PDB entry 8OOC | electron microscopy, 2.93 A resolution | chains C and F of the 10 polymer chains in the assembly

Chain C:
Protein: RuvB-like helicase
From: Thermochaetoides thermophila
Notes: EC 3.6.4.12
UniProt: G0RYI5 (G0RYI5_CHATD); residue numbers follow UniProt; this construct covers 1-462
Amino-acid sequence (462 residues; numbered 1 to 462; the number before each row is that of its first residue):
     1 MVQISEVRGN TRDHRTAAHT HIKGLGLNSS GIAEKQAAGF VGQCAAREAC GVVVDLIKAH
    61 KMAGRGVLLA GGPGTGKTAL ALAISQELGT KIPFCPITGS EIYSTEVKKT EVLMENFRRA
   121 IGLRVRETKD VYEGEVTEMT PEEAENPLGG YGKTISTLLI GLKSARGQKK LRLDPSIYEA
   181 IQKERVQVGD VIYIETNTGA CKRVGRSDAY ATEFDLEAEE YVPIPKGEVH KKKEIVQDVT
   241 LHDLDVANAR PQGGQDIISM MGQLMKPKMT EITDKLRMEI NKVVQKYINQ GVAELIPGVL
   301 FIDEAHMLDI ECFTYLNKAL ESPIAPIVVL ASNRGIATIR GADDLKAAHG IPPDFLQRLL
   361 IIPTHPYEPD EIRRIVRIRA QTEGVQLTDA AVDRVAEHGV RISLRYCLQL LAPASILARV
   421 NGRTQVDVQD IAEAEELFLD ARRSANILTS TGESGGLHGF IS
Not modelled in the structure: 1-3
Ligand contacts: ADP (adenosine-5'-diphosphate): A18, H19, H21, I22, G39, F40, V41, Q43, G72, P73, G74, T75, G76, K77, T78, A79, Y367, I375, L404, R405, L408

Chain F:
Protein: RuvB-like helicase
From: Thermochaetoides thermophila
Notes: EC 3.6.4.12
UniProt: G0RYC2 (G0RYC2_CHATD); numbering as in UniProt (aligned over 1-488)
Amino-acid sequence (488 residues; each row starts with the number of its first residue):
     1 MAAPLVTSVT ETKELRGLNL IAAHSHIRGL GVDADTLEPR PSSQGLVGQE KARKAAAVVL
    61 EMIKQGKIAG RAVLIAGPPS TGKTAIAMGM AQSLGQDVPF TTLAASEIFS LEMSKTEALT
   121 QAFRKSIGVR IKEESEIMEG EVVEIQIDRS VTGGAKQGKL TIKTTDMEAI YDMGSKMIDA
   181 MTKERVMAGD IISIDKSSGK ITKLGRSYAR SRDYDAMGVD TKFLQCPEGE LQKRKEVVHT
   241 VSLHEIDVIN SRTQGFLALF SGDTGEIRSE IRDQINTKVA EWKEEGKAEI VPGVLFIDEV
   301 HMLDIECFSY INRALESDLA PIVIMASNRG VSRIRGTDYK SPHGLPLDFL DRVVIINTHP
   361 YTPDELRQIL SIRAQEEEVD LTPDALALLT KIGQEAGLRY ASNLITTSQL IAAKRRAKQV
   421 GVEDVQRSFK LFYDPARSVR FVQESEKRLI GNDGVVDFSY QGAAEAAAPT LPAAAPVDPV
   481 GGEKMDMS
Not modelled in the structure: 1-16, 151-155, 461-488
Ligand contacts: ADP (adenosine-5'-diphosphate): A23, H24, H26, I27, G45, L46, V47, Q49, P78, P79, S80, T81, G82, K83, T84, A85, Y361, I369, L398, R399

How chain C and chain F interact:
Residue-residue contacts - 148 pairs, chain C then chain F:
  I4(C) - E133(F)
  I4(C) - E134(F)  hydrogen bond (backbone-backbone)
  S5(C) - K132(F)
  E6(C) - K132(F)  salt bridge
  E6(C) - E236(F)
  V7(C) - E285(F)
  V7(C) - G286(F)
  R8(C) - R130(F)
  R8(C) - G286(F)  hydrogen bond (backbone-backbone)
  R8(C) - E289(F)  salt bridge
  R12(C) - K283(F)  hydrogen bond (side chain-backbone)
  R12(C) - E284(F)  hydrogen bond (side chain-backbone)
  R12(C) - E285(F)  hydrogen bond (side chain-backbone)
  R12(C) - G286(F)
  D13(C) - K283(F)  hydrogen bond (backbone-side chain)
  H14(C) - K67(F)
  R15(C) - G66(F)  hydrogen bond (side chain-backbone)
  R15(C) - K67(F)
  R15(C) - I68(F)  hydrogen bond (side chain-backbone)
  R15(C) - A69(F)
  R15(C) - P292(F)
  R15(C) - D318(F)  hydrogen bond (side chain-backbone)
  R15(C) - L319(F)
  R15(C) - A320(F)  hydrogen bond (side chain-backbone)
  T16(C) - K67(F)  hydrogen bond (backbone-backbone)
  T16(C) - I68(F)
  T16(C) - A69(F)  hydrogen bond (backbone-backbone)
  A17(C) - E316(F)
  A17(C) - D318(F)
  A18(C) - E316(F)
  A18(C) - R352(F)
  H19(C) - E316(F)  salt bridge
  P96(C) - R313(F)
  I97(C) - R313(F)
  T98(C) - S309(F)
  T98(C) - Y310(F)
  T98(C) - R313(F)
  S100(C) - T116(F)
  S100(C) - E306(F)  hydrogen bond (side chain-backbone)
  S100(C) - S309(F)  hydrogen bond
  S100(C) - Y310(F)
  E101(C) - T116(F)
  E101(C) - Y310(F)
  E101(C) - R313(F)  salt bridge
  Y103(C) - S114(F)
  Y103(C) - E306(F)
  S104(C) - S114(F)
  S104(C) - E266(F)  hydrogen bond
  T105(C) - M113(F)
  T105(C) - S114(F)
  T105(C) - E266(F)  hydrogen bond
  E106(C) - E266(F)  hydrogen bond (backbone-side chain)
  R119(C) - E270(F)  salt bridge
  F214(C) - D172(F)
  F214(C) - G174(F)
  D215(C) - Y171(F)
  D215(C) - D172(F)  hydrogen bond (side chain-backbone)
  L216(C) - L160(F)  hydrophobic
  L216(C) - Y171(F)  hydrophobic
  L216(C) - D172(F)  hydrogen bond (backbone-backbone)
  L216(C) - M173(F)
  L216(C) - G174(F)  hydrogen bond (backbone-backbone)
  L216(C) - M177(F)
  L216(C) - I194(F)  hydrophobic
  E217(C) - M177(F)
  E217(C) - G199(F)
  A218(C) - K176(F)
  A218(C) - M177(F)  hydrophobic
  A218(C) - G199(F)
  E219(C) - K176(F)
  E219(C) - S198(F)
  E220(C) - S197(F)
  E220(C) - S198(F)  hydrogen bond (backbone-backbone)
  H242(C) - E270(F)  salt bridge
  Q263(C) - T253(F)  hydrogen bond
  L264(C) - R252(F)
  L264(C) - Q254(F)
  M265(C) - R252(F)
  K266(C) - R252(F)
  P267(C) - S251(F)
  M269(C) - E266(F)
  E304(C) - S309(F)
  E304(C) - N312(F)
  M307(C) - I305(F)  hydrophobic
  M307(C) - S309(F)
  N333(C) - D348(F)  hydrogen bond
  R334(C) - I305(F)
  R334(C) - Y339(F)
  R334(C) - D348(F)  salt bridge
  E383(C) - I68(F)
  E383(C) - R71(F)  salt bridge
  S403(C) - D351(F)  hydrogen bond
  R405(C) - D351(F)  salt bridge
  L408(C) - R71(F)
  Q409(C) - R71(F)
  Q409(C) - R352(F)  hydrogen bond (side chain-backbone)
  Q409(C) - V353(F)
  Q409(C) - V354(F)
  A412(C) - I68(F)  hydrophobic
  A412(C) - R71(F)
  P413(C) - V58(F)  hydrophobic
  I416(C) - L37(F)  hydrophobic
  I416(C) - E61(F)
  I416(C) - Q65(F)
  L417(C) - V58(F)  hydrophobic
  R419(C) - E61(F)  salt bridge
  R419(C) - Q65(F)  hydrogen bond
  V420(C) - D35(F)
  V420(C) - T36(F)
  V420(C) - L37(F)  hydrophobic
  E433(C) - K54(F)  salt bridge
  L437(C) - K51(F)
  L437(C) - I355(F)
  F438(C) - A55(F)
  F438(C) - V58(F)  hydrophobic
  F438(C) - V59(F)  hydrophobic
  F438(C) - V354(F)  hydrophobic
  F438(C) - I355(F)
  L439(C) - V354(F)
  L439(C) - I355(F)  hydrogen bond (backbone-backbone)
  L439(C) - N357(F)
  D440(C) - I355(F)
  A441(C) - I355(F)  hydrophobic
  S444(C) - H343(F)  hydrogen bond
  S444(C) - I355(F)
  S444(C) - N357(F)  hydrogen bond
  I447(C) - N357(F)
  L448(C) - R329(F)
  L448(C) - G330(F)
  L448(C) - V331(F)
  L448(C) - P342(F)  hydrophobic
  L448(C) - H343(F)
  L457(C) - Q394(F)
  L457(C) - E395(F)
  H458(C) - P78(F)
  H458(C) - P360(F)
  G459(C) - P79(F)
  F460(C) - G77(F)
  F460(C) - P78(F)
  F460(C) - N328(F)
  F460(C) - R329(F)
  F460(C) - G330(F)
  I461(C) - P79(F)  hydrophobic
  I461(C) - N328(F)  hydrogen bond (backbone-backbone)
  I461(C) - R329(F)
  I461(C) - G330(F)  hydrogen bond (backbone-backbone)
  S462(C) - V331(F)
  S462(C) - S332(F)  hydrogen bond (backbone-side chain)
Also at the interface, not in a pair above, chain C (75 interface residues in all): T20, P73, T78, V246, R250, Y406, E436, A445
Also at the interface, not in a pair above, chain F (94 interface residues in all): M62, G70, L111, E112, I127, I170, A180, D263, T264, G265, R268, S269, S317, L350, I356, A396, G397

In short:
75 residues of chain C face 94 of chain F across their interface, with 32 hydrogen bonds and 11 salt bridges.
Polar pairs include E6(C)-K132(F), R8(C)-E289(F) and H19(C)-E316(F). Chain C binds ADP. Chain F binds ADP.
Here chain C is RuvB-like helicase and chain F is RuvB-like helicase, both from Thermochaetoides thermophila.
Entry 8OOC (CryoEM Structure INO80core Hexasome complex Rvb core refinement state1) was determined by electron
microscopy (same publication as 8OO7, 8OO9, 8OOA, 8OOF, 8OOP, 8OOR, 8OOS and 8OOT).
